PDB entry 6TA6 | electron microscopy, 3.20 A resolution | chains A and D of the 12 polymer chains in the assembly

Chain A:
Name: Outer membrane protein OprM
Organism: Pseudomonas aeruginosa
Reference sequence: Q51487 (OPRM_PSEAE); residues 1-468 here correspond to UniProt positions 18-485 (UniProt number = residue number + 17)
Sequence (474 residues; row label = number of the first residue in the row):
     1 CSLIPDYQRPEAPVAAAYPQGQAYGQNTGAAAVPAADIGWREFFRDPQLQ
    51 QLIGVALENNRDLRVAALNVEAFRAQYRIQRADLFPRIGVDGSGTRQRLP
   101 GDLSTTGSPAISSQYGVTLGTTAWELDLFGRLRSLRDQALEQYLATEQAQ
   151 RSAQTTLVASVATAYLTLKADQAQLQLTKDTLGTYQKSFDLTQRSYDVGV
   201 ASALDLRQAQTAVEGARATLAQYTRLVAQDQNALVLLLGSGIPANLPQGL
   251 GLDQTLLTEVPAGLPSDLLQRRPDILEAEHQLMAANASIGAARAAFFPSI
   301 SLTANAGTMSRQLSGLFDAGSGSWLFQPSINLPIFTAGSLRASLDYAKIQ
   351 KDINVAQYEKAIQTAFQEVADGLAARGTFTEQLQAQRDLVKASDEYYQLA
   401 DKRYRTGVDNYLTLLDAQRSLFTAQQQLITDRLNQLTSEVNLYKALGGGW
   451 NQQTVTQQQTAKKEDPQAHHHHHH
Unresolved in the structure: 456-474
Construct notes: expression tag (469-474)
Swiss-Prot annotation at these positions:
  - lipidation: C1 (N-palmitoyl cysteine)

Chain D:
Name: MexA family multidrug efflux RND transporter periplasmic adaptor subunit
Organism: Pseudomonas aeruginosa
Reference sequence: A0A2V3GTR8 (A0A2V3GTR8_PSEAI); residues 1-360 here correspond to UniProt positions 83-442 (UniProt number = residue number + 82)
Sequence (366 residues; numbered 1 to 366; the number before each row is that of its first residue):
     1 CGKSEAPPPAQTPEVGIVTLEAQTVTLNTELPGRTNAFRIAEVRPQVNGI
    51 ILKRLFKEGSDVKAGQQLYQIDPATYEADYQSAQANLASTQEQAQRYKLL
   101 VADQAVSKQQYADANAAYLQSKAAVEQARINLRYTKVLSPISGRIGRSAV
   151 TEGALVTNGQANAMATVQQLDPIYVDVTQPSTALLRLRRELASGQLERAG
   201 DNAAKVSLKLEDGSQYPLEGRLEFSEVSVDEGTGSVTIRAVFPNPNNELL
   251 PGMFVHAQLQEGVKQKAILAPQQGVTRDLKGQATALVVNAQNKVELRVIK
   301 ADRVIGDKWLVTEGLNAGDKIITEGLQFVQPGVEVKTVPAKNVASAQKAD
   351 AAPAKTDSKGHHHHHH
Unresolved in the structure: 346-366
Construct notes: expression tag (361-366)

How chain A and chain D interact:
Residue-residue contacts (10; chain A residue first):
  Y196(A) - Q104(D)
  G199(A) - S107(D)
  G199(A) - K108(D)  hydrogen bond (backbone-backbone)
  G199(A) - Q109(D)
  V200(A) - S107(D)  hydrogen bond (backbone-side chain)
  A201(A) - S107(D)
  S202(A) - Q104(D)  hydrogen bond (side chain-backbone)
  S202(A) - A105(D)  hydrogen bond (side chain-backbone)
  S202(A) - V106(D)
  A203(A) - Q104(D)  hydrogen bond (backbone-backbone)
Other interface residues (no listed pair), chain A (7 interface residues in all): L204

Overview:
7 residues of chain A and 6 residues of chain D are in contact, with 5 hydrogen bonds. Polar pairs include
V200(A)-S107(D), S202(A)-Q104(D) and S202(A)-A105(D).
Chain A is Outer membrane protein OprM and chain D is MexA family multidrug efflux RND transporter periplasmic
adaptor subunit, both from Pseudomonas aeruginosa; the structure, MexAB assembly of the Pseudomonas MexAB-OprM
efflux pump reconstituted in nanodiscs, was determined by electron microscopy, deposited together with 6T7S
and 6TA5.
